6BCH - chains A and C of the 4 polymer chains in the assembly; structure by X-ray diffraction, 3.00 A resolution.

== Chain A ==
Name: Ribosomal protein 3/homing endonuclease-like fusion protein
Source organism: Leptographium truncatum
UniProtKB: C7SWF3 (C7SWF3_9PEZI); residues 1-315 here correspond to UniProt positions 398-712 (UniProt number = residue number + 397)
Amino-acid sequence (315 residues; row label = number of the first residue in the row):
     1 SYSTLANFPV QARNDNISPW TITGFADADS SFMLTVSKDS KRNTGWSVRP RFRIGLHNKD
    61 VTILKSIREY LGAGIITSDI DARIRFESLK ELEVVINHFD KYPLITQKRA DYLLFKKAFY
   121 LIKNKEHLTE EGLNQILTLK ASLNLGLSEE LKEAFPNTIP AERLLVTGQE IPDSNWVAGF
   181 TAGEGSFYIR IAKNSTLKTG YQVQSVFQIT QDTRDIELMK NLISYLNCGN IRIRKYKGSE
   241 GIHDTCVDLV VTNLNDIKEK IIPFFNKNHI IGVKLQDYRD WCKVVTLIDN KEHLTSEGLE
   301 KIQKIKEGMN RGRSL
Disordered / not traced: 1-15, 235-244, 315
Differences from the reference sequence: engineered mutation Asp29 (Glu426 in C7SWF3)

== Chain C ==
Molecule: 26-nt DNA strand
Sequence (26 nucleotides; row label = number of the first residue in the row):
     1 CAAATGCTCC TATACGACGT TTAGAC

== How chain A and chain C interact ==
Residue-residue contacts (41):
  Lys41(A) with DA2(C), sugar contact; DA3(C), phosphate contact
  Arg42(A) with DA3(C), salt bridge to the phosphate; DA4(C), hydrogen bond to the base
  Asn43(A) with DA3(C), phosphate contact
  Arg49(A) with DG6(C), hydrogen bond to the base; DC7(C), base contact
  Arg51(A) with DC7(C), base contact
  Ile75(A) with DG6(C), phosphate contact
  Arg83(A) with DC9(C), base contact; DC10(C), base contact
  Arg85(A) with DG6(C), sugar contact; DC7(C), salt bridge to the phosphate
  Glu87(A) with DC7(C), hydrogen bond to the base
  Ser88(A) with DT5(C), phosphate contact; DG6(C), phosphate contact
  Leu89(A) with DT5(C), hydrogen bond to the phosphate
  Lys125(A) with DA3(C), phosphate contact; DA4(C), salt bridge to the phosphate
  His127(A) with DA4(C), salt bridge to the phosphate
  Gly183(A) with DG16(C), phosphate contact
  Glu184(A) with DG16(C), phosphate contact
  Gly185(A) with DA17(C), phosphate contact
  Ser186(A) with DG16(C), sugar contact; DA17(C), hydrogen bond to the phosphate
  Tyr188(A) with DC18(C), phosphate contact
  Arg190(A) with DG19(C), hydrogen bond to the base; DT20(C), hydrogen bond to the base
  Ala192(A) with DT20(C), base contact
  Lys193(A) with DT20(C), phosphate contact; DT21(C), base contact
  Asn194(A) with DT22(C), base contact
  Gln202(A) with DT21(C), base contact
  Gln208(A) with DA17(C), base contact
  Thr210(A) with DG16(C), base contact
  Gln211(A) with DC15(C), phosphate contact
  Asp212(A) with DC15(C), hydrogen bond to the phosphate
  Met309(A) with DC18(C), phosphate contact
  Asn310(A) with DC18(C), hydrogen bond to the phosphate
  Arg311(A) with DA17(C), hydrogen bond to the phosphate; DC18(C), salt bridge to the phosphate
Interface residues without a listed pair, chain A (36 interface residues in all): Asp29, Leu128, Ile191, Arg232, Cys246, Gly312
Interface residues without a listed pair, chain C (18 interface residues in all): DT8, DA14

== Summary ==
The interface between chain A and chain C involves 36 residues on one side and 18 on the other; the contacts
include 10 hydrogen bonds and 5 salt bridges. Among the polar pairs are Arg42(A)-DA4(C), Arg49(A)-DG6(C) and
Glu87(A)-DC7(C).
Here chain A is Ribosomal protein 3/homing endonuclease-like fusion protein (Leptographium truncatum) and
chain C is a 26-nt DNA strand. Entry 6BCH (I-LtrI E29D bound to cognate substrate (nicked complex)) was
determined by X-ray diffraction.
